3N0Z - chains A and B; structure by X-ray diffraction, 1.70 A resolution.

== Chain A (and B) ==
Protein: Adenylate cyclase 2
From: Yersinia pestis
Notes: EC 4.6.1.1; chain B of this document is another copy of the same molecule, construct and numbering; everything in this record applies to it too
Reference sequence: Q7CH76 (Q7CH76_YERPE); numbering as in UniProt (aligned over 1-179)
Sequence (179 residues; each row starts with the number of its first residue):
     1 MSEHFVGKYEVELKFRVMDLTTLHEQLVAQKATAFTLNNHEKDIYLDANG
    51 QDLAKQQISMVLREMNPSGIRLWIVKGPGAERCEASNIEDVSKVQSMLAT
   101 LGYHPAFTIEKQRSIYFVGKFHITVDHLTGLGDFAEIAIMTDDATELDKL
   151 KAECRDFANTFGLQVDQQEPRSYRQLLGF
Unresolved in the structure: 1-4 (chain B: 1-3)
Differences from the reference sequence: engineered mutation Lys-55 (Asp in Q7CH76)
Ion coordination: Mn2+: Glu-12, Glu-136 (together with 3'-deoxyadenosine-5'-triphosphate)
Ligand contacts: 3'-deoxyadenosine-5'-triphosphate (3AT): Phe-5, Glu-10, Glu-12, Lys-14, Phe-35, Asp-43, Tyr-45, Arg-63, Ile-70, Leu-72, Ile-74, Lys-76, Cys-83, Ala-85, Asn-87, Lys-111, Arg-113, Glu-136, Met-140, Ser-172, Tyr-173

== Interface between chain A and chain B ==
Contacting residue pairs (41):
  Gly-7(A) with Lys-93(B), hydrogen bond (backbone-side chain)
  Ile-58(A) with Thr-100(B)
  Met-60(A) with Leu-101(B), hydrophobic
  Trp-73(A) with Trp-73(B), hydrophobic; Val-94(B), hydrophobic; Met-97(B); Leu-98(B), hydrophobic
  Val-75(A) with Met-97(B), hydrophobic; Thr-100(B)
  Gly-77(A) with Thr-100(B)
  Glu-84(A) with Lys-93(B), salt bridge; Ser-96(B), hydrogen bond; Met-97(B)
  Ala-85(A) with Lys-93(B); Met-97(B)
  Ser-86(A) with Val-94(B); Met-97(B)
  Asn-87(A) with Glu-89(B)
  Glu-89(A) with Asn-87(B)
  Lys-93(A) with Gly-7(B), hydrogen bond (side chain-backbone); Glu-84(B), salt bridge; Ala-85(B)
  Val-94(A) with Trp-73(B), hydrophobic; Ser-86(B)
  Ser-96(A) with Glu-84(B), hydrogen bond
  Met-97(A) with Trp-73(B); Val-75(B), hydrophobic; Glu-84(B); Ala-85(B); Ser-86(B)
  Leu-98(A) with Trp-73(B), hydrophobic
  Thr-100(A) with Ile-58(B); Val-75(B); Gly-77(B); Pro-78(B); Arg-82(B), hydrogen bond
  Leu-101(A) with Leu-53(B), hydrophobic; Met-60(B), hydrophobic; Tyr-103(B)
  Tyr-103(A) with Leu-101(B); Tyr-103(B), hydrogen bond
Interface residues without a listed pair, chain A (24 interface residues in all): Lys-8, Leu-53, Ile-74, Pro-78, Arg-82
Interface residues without a listed pair, chain B (23 interface residues in all): Ile-74

== Overview ==
The interface between chain A and chain B involves 24 residues on one side and 23 on the other; the contacts
include 6 hydrogen bonds and 2 salt bridges. Polar contacts include Glu-84(A)/Lys-93(B), Gly-7(A)/Lys-93(B)
and Glu-84(A)/Ser-96(B). Chain A binds 3'-deoxyadenosine-5'-triphosphate.
Chain A and chain B are both Adenylate cyclase 2 (Yersinia pestis); the structure, Adenylate cyclase class IV
with active site ligand 3AT, was determined by X-ray diffraction, deposited together with 3N10.
